9Q8L - chains L and A of the 3 polymer chains in the assembly; structure by X-ray diffraction, 1.85 A resolution.

# Chain L
Molecule: Light chain of huIgG1-Fab
Source organism: Mus musculus
Notes: antibody fragment or engineered binder
Amino-acid sequence (216 residues; row label = number of the first residue in the row):
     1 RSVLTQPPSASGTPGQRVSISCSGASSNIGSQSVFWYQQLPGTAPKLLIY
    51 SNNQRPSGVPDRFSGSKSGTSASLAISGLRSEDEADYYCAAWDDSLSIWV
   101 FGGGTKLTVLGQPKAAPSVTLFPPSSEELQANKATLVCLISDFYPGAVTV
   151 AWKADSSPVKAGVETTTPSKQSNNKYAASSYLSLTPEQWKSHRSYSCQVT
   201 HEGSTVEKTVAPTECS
Disordered / not traced: 1
Disulfide bonds: Cys22-Cys89, Cys138-Cys197

# Chain A
Molecule: Programmed cell death protein 1
Source organism: Homo sapiens
UniProt: Q15116 (PDCD1_HUMAN); residue numbers follow UniProt; this construct covers 24-170
Amino-acid sequence (147 residues; each row starts with the number of its first residue):
    24 FLDSPDRPWNPPTFSPALLVVTEGDNATFTCSFSNTSESFVLNWYRMSPS
    74 NQTDKLAAFPEDRSQPGQDCRFRVTQLPNGRDFHMSVVRARRNDSGTYLC
   124 GAISLAPKAQIKESLRAELRVTERRAEVPTAHPSPSPRPAGQFQTLV
Disordered / not traced: 24-29, 85-91, 149-170
Disulfide bonds: Cys54-Cys123
Covalent attachments: glycan linked to Asn49, Asn58; N-acetylglucosamine (NAG) linked to Asn116
Swiss-Prot annotation at these positions:
  - region: Leu25 to Pro34 (Nivolumab binding), Met70 to Asp77 (Interaction with CD274/PDCD1L1), Asn74 to Gln99 (Pembrolizumab binding)
  - glycosylation (N-linked (GlcNAc...) asparagine): Asn49, Asn58, Asn74, Asn116
  - mutagenesis: Asn49 (N49A: Decreased N-glycosylation without affecting binding to binding to nivolumab drug), Asn58 (N58A: Decreased N-glycosylation without affecting binding to binding to nivolumab drug), Asn74 (N74A: Decreased N-glycosylation without affecting binding to binding to nivolumab drug), Asn116 (N116A: Decreased N-glycosylation without affecting binding to binding to nivolumab drug)

# How chain L and chain A interact
Residue-residue contacts (11):
  Ser31(L) - Arg143(A)  hydrogen bond (backbone-side chain)
  Gln32(L) - Arg143(A)  hydrogen bond
  Ser33(L) - Glu141(A)  hydrogen bond
  Tyr50(L) - Ala40(A)  hydrophobic
  Tyr50(L) - Leu138(A)
  Ser51(L) - Ala40(A)
  Gln54(L) - Leu138(A)
  Trp92(L) - Leu41(A)  hydrophobic
  Trp92(L) - Val43(A)  hydrophobic
  Trp92(L) - Arg143(A)
  Trp99(L) - Leu41(A)  hydrophobic
Interface residues without a listed pair, chain L (10 interface residues in all): Phe35, Ser97
Interface residues without a listed pair, chain A (8 interface residues in all): Arg139, Thr145

# In short
Chain L and chain A form an interface of 10 and 8 residues respectively, with 3 hydrogen bonds. Polar pairs
include Ser31(L)-Arg143(A), Gln32(L)-Arg143(A) and Ser33(L)-Glu141(A). N-acetylglucosamine is covalently
linked to Asn116(A). From UniProt: 4 mutagenesis sites on chain A.
Here chain L is Light chain of huIgG1-Fab (Mus musculus) and chain A is Programmed cell death protein 1 (Homo
sapiens). Entry 9Q8L (Crystal Structure of 21A08Ap1-Fab in Complex with Human PD-1 at 1.85 angstrom
Resolution) was determined by X-ray diffraction.
